8DQ0 - chains C and A of the 4 polymer chains in the assembly; structure by electron microscopy, 3.74 A resolution.

== Chain C ==
Name: RhlR protein
From: Pseudomonas aeruginosa
UniProt: A9JPX4 (A9JPX4_PSEAI); numbering as in UniProt (aligned over 1-241)
Sequence (241 residues; each row starts with the number of its first residue):
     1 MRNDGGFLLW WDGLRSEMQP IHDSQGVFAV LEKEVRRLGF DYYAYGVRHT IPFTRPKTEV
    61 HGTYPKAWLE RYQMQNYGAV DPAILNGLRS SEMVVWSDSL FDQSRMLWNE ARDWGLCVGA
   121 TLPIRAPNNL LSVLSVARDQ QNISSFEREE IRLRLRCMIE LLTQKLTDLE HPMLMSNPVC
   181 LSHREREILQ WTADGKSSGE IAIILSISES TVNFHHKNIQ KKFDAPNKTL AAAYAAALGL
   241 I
Ligand contacts: PqsE (K5G; 4-(3-bromophenoxy)-N-[(3S)-2-oxothiolan-3-yl]butanamide): A44, V60, H61, G62, Y64, W68, L69, Y72, D81, A83, I84, W96, F101, L107, A111, L116, T121, S135
What the authors report for this chain:
  - self-association interface (contacts with another copy of this molecule): R48 to T58
  - mutagenesis - K217A/K221A: unchanged binding to 2-aminobenzoylacetyl-CoA thioesterase (chain A)
  - mutagenesis - F53A, R55A, C157S: decreased binding to 2-aminobenzoylacetyl-CoA thioesterase (chain A)
  - mutagenesis - R36A/R37A, R154A, K217A/K221A: abolished signaling with 2-aminobenzoylacetyl-CoA thioesterase (chain A)
  - mutagenesis - F53A, R55A: abolished signaling
  - mutagenesis - C157S (19-fold): increased signaling with 2-aminobenzoylacetyl-CoA thioesterase (chain A)
  - self-association interface (contacts with another copy of this molecule): C157 (proposed by the authors, not directly observed)
  - specificity-determining residues: R37, R154
  - mutagenesis - C157S: decreased signaling
  - mutagenesis - K217A/K221A: abolished signaling in response to expression of WT PqsE
  - mutagenesis - C157S (19-fold): increased signaling in response to PqsE was expressed
  - mutagenesis - K217A/K221A: abolished binding to promoter DNA

== Chain A ==
Name: 2-aminobenzoylacetyl-CoA thioesterase
From: Pseudomonas aeruginosa
Notes: EC 3.1.2.32
UniProt: P20581 (PQSE_PSEAE); residue numbers follow UniProt; this construct covers 1-301
Sequence (301 residues; row label = number of the first residue in the row):
     1 MLRLSAPGQL DDDLCLLGDV QVPVFLLRLG EASWALVEGG ISRDAELVWA DLCRWVADPS
    61 QVHYWLITHK HYDHCGLLPY LCPRLPNVQV LASERTCQAW KSESAVRVVE RLNRQLLRAE
   121 QRLPEACAWD ALPVRAVADG EWLELGPRHR LQVIEAHGHS DDHVVFYDVR RRRLFCGDAL
   181 GEFDEAEGVW RPLVFDDMEA YLESLERLQR LPTLLQLIPG HGGLLRGRLA ADGAESAYTE
   241 CLRLCRRLLW RQSMGESLDE LSEELHRAWG GQSVDFLPGE LHLGSMRRML EILSRQALPL
   301 D
Not modelled in the structure: 299-301
Swiss-Prot annotation at these positions:
  - binding site (Fe cation): H69, H71, D73, H74, H159, D178, H221
  - mutagenesis: E182 (E182A: Strong decrease in kcat with S-(4-nitrobenzoyl)mercaptoethane as substrate)
What the authors report for this chain:
  - self-association interface (contacts with another copy of this molecule): E187 to R191, R243, R246, R247
  - mutagenesis - E206A, E235A: unchanged binding to RhlR protein (chain C)

== How chain C and chain A interact ==
Residue-residue contacts - 32 pairs, chain C then chain A:
  N3(C) with E235(A)
  G5(C) with Q209(A)
  G6(C) with Q209(A)
  L9(C) with E206(A); Q209(A); R210(A)
  W10(C) with R210(A)
  G13(C) with R210(A)
  K33(C) with W142(A)
  R36(C) with W142(A); E144(A), salt bridge; R150(A); V169(A)
  R37(C) with W142(A); Q152(A); I154(A); Y167(A); V169(A); L211(A)
  L38(C) with V169(A); R172(A)
  G39(C) with V169(A)
  D41(C) with R150(A), salt bridge; R170(A), salt bridge
  Q140(C) with R148(A), hydrogen bond
  Q141(C) with R148(A)
  F146(C) with L215(A), hydrophobic
  E147(C) with R172(A)
  E150(C) with R172(A), salt bridge; P212(A); T213(A), hydrogen bond
  R154(C) with R210(A), hydrogen bond (side chain-backbone)
Interface residues without a listed pair, chain C (20 interface residues in all): R2, D4
Interface features reported in the paper:
  - interface residues, chain C: R36(C), R37(C), R154(C)
  - hot spots on chain C (mutagenesis) - R36A/R37A, R154A: abolished binding to 2-aminobenzoylacetyl-CoA thioesterase (chain A)
  - interface residues, chain A: W142(A), E144(A), R170(A)
  - hot spots on chain A (mutagenesis) - R170A/R171A: abolished binding to RhlR protein (chain C)

== Summary ==
Chain C and chain A form an interface of 20 and 18 residues respectively; the contacts include 3 hydrogen
bonds and 4 salt bridges. Polar contacts include R36(C)-E144(A), D41(C)-R150(A) and D41(C)-R170(A). From the
paper: F53A, R55A and C157S of chain C reduce binding to 2-aminobenzoylacetyl-CoA thioesterase (chain A);
interface residues R36(C), R37(C) and W142(A) among others; 9 substitutions were tested in all.
Here chain C is RhlR protein and chain A is 2-aminobenzoylacetyl-CoA thioesterase, both from Pseudomonas
aeruginosa. Entry 8DQ0 (Quorum-sensing receptor RhlR bound to PqsE) was determined by electron microscopy
(same publication as 8DQ1).
